1B35 - chains A and C of the 4 polymer chains in the assembly; structure by X-ray diffraction, 2.40 A resolution.

Chain A:
Protein: Protein (CRICKET paralysis virus, VP1)
Source organism: Cricket paralysis virus
UniProtKB: P13418 (POLG_CRPV); residues 1-260 here correspond to UniProt positions 636-895 (UniProt number = residue number + 635)
Sequence (260 residues; each row starts with the number of its first residue):
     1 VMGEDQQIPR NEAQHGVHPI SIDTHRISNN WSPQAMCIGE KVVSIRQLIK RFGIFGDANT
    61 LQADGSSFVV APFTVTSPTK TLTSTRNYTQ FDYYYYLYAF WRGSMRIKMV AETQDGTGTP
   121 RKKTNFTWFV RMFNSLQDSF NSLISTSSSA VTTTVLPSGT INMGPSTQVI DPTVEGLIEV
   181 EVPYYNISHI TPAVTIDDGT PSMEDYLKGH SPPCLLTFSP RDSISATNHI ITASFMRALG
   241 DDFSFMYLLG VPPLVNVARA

Chain C:
Protein: Protein (CRICKET paralysis virus, VP3)
Source organism: Cricket paralysis virus
UniProtKB: P13418 (POLG_CRPV); residues 1-282 here correspond to UniProt positions 341-622 (UniProt number = residue number + 340)
Sequence (282 residues; row label = number of the first residue in the row):
     1 SKPTVQGKIG ECKLRGQGRM ANFDGMDMSH KMALSSTNEI ETNEGLAGTS LDVMDLSRVL
    61 SIPNYWDRFT WKTSDVINTV LWDNYVSPFK VKPYSATITD RFRCTHMGKV ANAFTYWRGS
   121 MVYTFKFVKT QYHSGRLRIS FIPYYYNTTI STGTPDVSRT QKIVVDLRTS TAVSFTVPYI
   181 GSRPWLYCIR PESSWLSKDN TDGALMYNCV SGIVRVEVLN QLVAAQNVFS EIDVICEVNG
   241 GPDLEFAGPT CPRYVPYAGD FTLADTRKIE AERTQEYSNN ED

Chain A / chain C interface:
Pairs across the interface (166; chain A residue first):
  Val1(A) - Ala172(C)
  Val1(A) - Val173(C)
  Val1(A) - Ser174(C)  hydrogen bond (backbone-backbone)
  Met2(A) - Val165(C)  hydrophobic
  Met2(A) - Asp166(C)
  Met2(A) - Leu167(C)  hydrophobic
  Met2(A) - Ser170(C)
  Met2(A) - Ala172(C)
  Gly3(A) - Ser170(C)
  Gly3(A) - Thr171(C)  hydrogen bond (backbone-backbone)
  Gly3(A) - Ala172(C)  hydrogen bond (backbone-backbone)
  Glu4(A) - Thr169(C)
  Glu4(A) - Thr171(C)
  Gln6(A) - Ala172(C)
  Gln7(A) - Lys126(C)
  Arg10(A) - Ile62(C)
  Ala13(A) - Ser61(C)  hydrogen bond (backbone-side chain)
  Gln14(A) - Arg58(C)  hydrogen bond (backbone-side chain)
  Gln14(A) - Ser61(C)
  Gly16(A) - Pro242(C)
  His18(A) - Thr176(C)
  His18(A) - Pro242(C)
  Pro19(A) - Val122(C)
  Pro19(A) - Ser174(C)
  Pro19(A) - Phe175(C)  hydrophobic
  Pro19(A) - Thr176(C)  hydrogen bond (backbone-side chain)
  Ile20(A) - Phe175(C)
  Ile20(A) - Thr176(C)  hydrogen bond (backbone-backbone)
  Ser21(A) - Thr176(C)
  Ser21(A) - Pro178(C)
  Ile22(A) - Phe141(C)
  Ile22(A) - Gln161(C)
  Ile22(A) - Phe175(C)  hydrophobic
  Ile22(A) - Thr176(C)  hydrogen bond (backbone-backbone)
  Asp23(A) - Gln161(C)
  Asp23(A) - Pro178(C)
  Ile27(A) - Ser120(C)
  Ile27(A) - Asp243(C)
  Asn29(A) - Asp243(C)
  Asn29(A) - Glu245(C)
  Pro33(A) - Arg118(C)
  Pro33(A) - Trp185(C)  hydrogen bond (backbone-side chain)
  Gln34(A) - Trp185(C)
  Gln34(A) - Glu245(C)  hydrogen bond
  Ile38(A) - Tyr116(C)  hydrophobic
  Ile38(A) - Trp185(C)
  Ile38(A) - Ala247(C)  hydrophobic
  Lys41(A) - Glu245(C)  salt bridge
  Val42(A) - Phe114(C)  hydrophobic
  Val42(A) - Ala247(C)
  Val42(A) - Pro249(C)  hydrophobic
  Val43(A) - Asp55(C)
  Val43(A) - Leu56(C)  hydrogen bond (backbone-backbone)
  Ser44(A) - Met54(C)  hydrogen bond (side chain-backbone)
  Ser44(A) - Asp55(C)
  Ile45(A) - Met54(C)  hydrogen bond (backbone-backbone)
  Ile45(A) - Leu56(C)  hydrophobic
  Arg46(A) - Asp52(C)  salt bridge
  Arg46(A) - Met54(C)  hydrogen bond
  Gln47(A) - Phe23(C)
  Leu48(A) - Phe114(C)  hydrophobic
  Leu48(A) - Pro249(C)  hydrophobic
  Ile49(A) - Met54(C)  hydrophobic
  Lys50(A) - Asn22(C)
  Arg51(A) - Met20(C)
  Arg51(A) - Ala21(C)  hydrogen bond (side chain-backbone)
  Arg51(A) - Pro249(C)  hydrogen bond (side chain-backbone)
  Phe52(A) - Met20(C)  hydrogen bond (backbone-backbone)
  Phe52(A) - Asp27(C)
  Pro78(A) - Pro256(C)
  Pro78(A) - Ala258(C)  hydrophobic
  Thr79(A) - Pro256(C)
  Thr79(A) - Tyr257(C)
  Thr79(A) - Ala258(C)  hydrogen bond (backbone-backbone)
  Thr79(A) - Gly259(C)
  Lys80(A) - Tyr257(C)
  Lys80(A) - Ala258(C)
  Lys80(A) - Gly259(C)
  Thr81(A) - Tyr257(C)
  Leu82(A) - Asp100(C)
  Leu82(A) - Arg101(C)
  Tyr88(A) - Val255(C)  hydrophobic
  Gln90(A) - Thr250(C)
  Tyr93(A) - Lys109(C)  hydrogen bond (side chain-backbone)
  Tyr93(A) - Asn112(C)  hydrogen bond
  Tyr93(A) - Pro252(C)  hydrophobic
  Tyr94(A) - Ala113(C)
  Tyr94(A) - Phe114(C)
  Leu97(A) - Lys109(C)
  Tyr98(A) - Val53(C)  hydrogen bond (side chain-backbone)
  Tyr98(A) - Met54(C)
  Tyr98(A) - Val59(C)
  Arg102(A) - Ile40(C)
  Arg102(A) - Glu41(C)  hydrogen bond (side chain-backbone)
  Arg102(A) - Thr42(C)
  Arg102(A) - Leu46(C)
  Gly103(A) - Ile40(C)
  Arg106(A) - Asp27(C)  salt bridge
  Arg106(A) - Ser29(C)
  Lys108(A) - Asp27(C)  salt bridge
  Val130(A) - Met32(C)
  Met132(A) - Met32(C)
  Ser166(A) - Met32(C)  hydrogen bond (side chain-backbone)
  Gln168(A) - His30(C)
  Gln168(A) - Lys31(C)  hydrogen bond (side chain-backbone)
  Gln168(A) - Met32(C)
  Ile170(A) - His30(C)
  Glu175(A) - Arg15(C)
  Glu175(A) - Gly16(C)
  Glu175(A) - His30(C)  salt bridge
  Leu177(A) - Gly16(C)  hydrogen bond (backbone-backbone)
  Leu177(A) - Gln17(C)
  Leu177(A) - Met20(C)  hydrophobic
  Glu179(A) - Gly16(C)
  Glu179(A) - Gln17(C)
  Glu179(A) - Met28(C)
  Glu179(A) - Ser29(C)
  Glu179(A) - His30(C)  hydrogen bond (backbone-backbone)
  Val180(A) - Ser29(C)
  Val180(A) - His30(C)
  Glu181(A) - Ser29(C)
  Glu181(A) - His30(C)  hydrogen bond (backbone-backbone)
  Glu181(A) - Lys31(C)  salt bridge
  Glu181(A) - Met32(C)  hydrogen bond (backbone-backbone)
  Pro183(A) - Ala33(C)  hydrophobic
  Pro183(A) - Asn38(C)
  Tyr185(A) - Ala33(C)
  Tyr185(A) - Leu34(C)  hydrogen bond (side chain-backbone)
  His189(A) - Leu46(C)  hydrogen bond (side chain-backbone)
  Met236(A) - Met20(C)  hydrophobic
  Asp242(A) - Glu39(C)
  Asp242(A) - Ile40(C)  hydrogen bond (side chain-backbone)
  Ser244(A) - Met54(C)
  Phe245(A) - Val53(C)
  Phe245(A) - Met54(C)  hydrogen bond (backbone-side chain)
  Met246(A) - Ala47(C)  hydrophobic
  Met246(A) - Val53(C)  hydrophobic
  Tyr247(A) - Val53(C)
  Leu248(A) - Val53(C)  hydrophobic
  Leu248(A) - Arg58(C)
  Leu248(A) - Val59(C)  hydrophobic
  Leu249(A) - His106(C)  hydrogen bond (backbone-side chain)
  Val251(A) - Cys104(C)
  Val251(A) - Thr105(C)
  Val251(A) - His106(C)
  Pro252(A) - Cys104(C)
  Pro253(A) - Phe102(C)
  Pro253(A) - Val255(C)
  Pro253(A) - Pro256(C)
  Pro253(A) - Tyr257(C)  hydrogen bond (backbone-backbone)
  Pro253(A) - Phe261(C)  hydrophobic
  Leu254(A) - Arg101(C)
  Leu254(A) - Phe102(C)  hydrogen bond (backbone-backbone)
  Leu254(A) - Cys104(C)  hydrophobic
  Leu254(A) - Val255(C)
  Leu254(A) - Pro256(C)
  Leu254(A) - Tyr257(C)
  Val255(A) - Asp100(C)
  Val255(A) - Arg101(C)
  Val255(A) - Phe102(C)  hydrophobic
  Val255(A) - Tyr254(C)
  Val255(A) - Val255(C)  hydrogen bond (backbone-backbone)
  Val255(A) - Tyr257(C)  hydrophobic
  Asn256(A) - Arg253(C)
  Asn256(A) - Tyr254(C)
  Arg259(A) - Arg253(C)  hydrogen bond (side chain-backbone)
Interface residues without a listed pair, chain A (91 interface residues in all): Ile8, His15, Ser28, Cys37, Glu40, Tyr96, Arg131, Gly176, Val182, Tyr184, Ile190, Leu216, Phe243, Gly250, Val257
Interface residues without a listed pair, chain C (87 interface residues in all): Gly18, Leu51, Pro63, Val91, Val110, Ile139, Ser140, Lys162, Ile163, Pro184, Phe246

In short:
91 residues of chain A and 87 residues of chain C are in contact; the contacts include 37 hydrogen bonds and 6
salt bridges. Polar pairs include Lys41(A)-Glu245(C), Arg46(A)-Asp52(C) and Arg106(A)-Asp27(C).
Chain A is Protein (CRICKET paralysis virus, VP1) and chain C is Protein (CRICKET paralysis virus, VP3), both
from Cricket paralysis virus; the structure, Cricket paralysis virus (crpv), was determined by X-ray
diffraction.
